PDB entry 4Y69 | X-ray diffraction, 2.90 A resolution | chains I and Y of the 30 polymer chains in the assembly

Chain I:
Protein: Proteasome subunit beta type-3
From: Saccharomyces cerevisiae (strain ATCC 204508 / S288c)
Notes: EC 3.4.25.1
UniProtKB: P25451 (PSB3_YEAST); residues 0-204 here correspond to UniProt positions 1-205 (UniProt number = residue number + 1)
Amino-acid sequence (205 residues; each row starts with the number of its first residue; numbering starts at 0):
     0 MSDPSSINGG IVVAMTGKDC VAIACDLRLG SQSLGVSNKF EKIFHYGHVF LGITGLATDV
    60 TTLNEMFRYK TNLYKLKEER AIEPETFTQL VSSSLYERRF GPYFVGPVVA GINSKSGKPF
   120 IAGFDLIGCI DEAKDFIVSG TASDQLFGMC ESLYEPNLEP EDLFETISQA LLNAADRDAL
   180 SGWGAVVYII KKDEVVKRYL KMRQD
Not modelled in the structure: 0
Bound ions: Mg2+ site 1: A174, D177, S180; Mg2+ site 2: D204 (shared with A165(Y), D168(Y), S171(Y) of chain Y)
Swiss-Prot annotation at these positions:
  - modified residue: S30 (Phosphoserine)
  - cross-link: K69 (Glycyl lysine isopeptide (Lys-Gly) (interchain with G-Cter in ubiquitin))

Chain Y:
Protein: Proteasome subunit beta type-5
From: Saccharomyces cerevisiae (strain ATCC 204508 / S288c)
Notes: EC 3.4.25.1
UniProtKB: P30656 (PSB5_YEAST); residues 1-212 here correspond to UniProt positions 76-287 (UniProt number = residue number + 75)
Amino-acid sequence (212 residues; each row starts with the number of its first residue):
     1 TTTLAFRFQG GIIVAVDSRA TAGNWVASQT VKKVIEINPF LLGTMAGGAA DCQFWETWLG
    61 SQCRLHELRE KERISVAAAS KILSNLVYQY KGAGLSMGTM ICGYTRKEGP TIYYVDSDGT
   121 RLKGDIFCVG SGQTFAYGVL DSNYKWDLSV EDALYLGKRS ILAAAHRDAY SGGSVNLYHV
   181 TEDGWIYHGN HDVGELFWKV KEEEGSFNNV IG
Bound ions: Mg2+: A165, D168, S171 (shared with D204(I) of chain I)

Chain I / chain Y interface:
Residue-residue contacts (43):
  S5(I) - N24(Y)
  R27(I) - A169(Y)
  S32(I) - R167(Y)
  S32(I) - D168(Y)
  S32(I) - A169(Y)  hydrogen bond (backbone-backbone)
  S32(I) - Y170(Y)
  L33(I) - F135(Y)  hydrophobic
  G34(I) - R167(Y)  hydrogen bond (backbone-side chain)
  N37(I) - N209(Y)
  N37(I) - V210(Y)
  K38(I) - N209(Y)  hydrogen bond (side chain-backbone)
  Q144(I) - W25(Y)
  D175(I) - Q29(Y)  hydrogen bond (backbone-side chain)
  R176(I) - W25(Y)
  R176(I) - V26(Y)  hydrogen bond (side chain-backbone)
  R176(I) - A27(Y)  hydrogen bond (side chain-backbone)
  R176(I) - S28(Y)
  D177(I) - N24(Y)
  D177(I) - V26(Y)
  A178(I) - N24(Y)  hydrogen bond (backbone-backbone)
  A178(I) - V26(Y)
  A178(I) - A169(Y)
  A178(I) - Y170(Y)  hydrophobic
  L179(I) - N24(Y)
  L179(I) - A169(Y)  hydrophobic
  W182(I) - H166(Y)  hydrogen bond (side chain-backbone)
  K200(I) - W198(Y)
  K200(I) - G212(Y)  hydrogen bond (side chain-backbone)
  M201(I) - W198(Y)
  R202(I) - G173(Y)  hydrogen bond (side chain-backbone)
  R202(I) - D192(Y)  salt bridge
  R202(I) - V193(Y)
  R202(I) - G194(Y)
  Q203(I) - H166(Y)  hydrogen bond (backbone-side chain)
  Q203(I) - F197(Y)
  Q203(I) - W198(Y)
  Q203(I) - V210(Y)
  D204(I) - R19(Y)  salt bridge
  D204(I) - A165(Y)
  D204(I) - S171(Y)
  D204(I) - G172(Y)
  D204(I) - G173(Y)  hydrogen bond (side chain-backbone)
  D204(I) - V193(Y)
Also at the interface, not in a pair above, chain I (21 interface residues in all): Q31, V35
Also at the interface, not in a pair above, chain Y (26 interface residues in all): I211

In short:
21 residues of chain I face 26 of chain Y across their interface; the contacts include 12 hydrogen bonds and 2
salt bridges. Among the polar pairs are R202(I)-D192(Y), D204(I)-R19(Y) and G34(I)-R167(Y). The Mg2+ site 1 is
built by A174(I), D177(I) and S180(I).
Here chain I is Proteasome subunit beta type-3 and chain Y is Proteasome subunit beta type-5, both from
Saccharomyces cerevisiae (strain ATCC 204508 / S288c). Entry 4Y69 (Yeast 20S proteasome in complex with
Ac-PAD-ep) was determined by X-ray diffraction together with 4Y6A, 4Y6V, 4Y6Z, 4Y70, 4Y74, 4Y75 and 34 further
entries from the same study.
